7ZG7 - chains A and F of the 24 polymer chains in the assembly; structure by electron microscopy, 1.77 A resolution.

# Chain A (and F)
Name: Ferritin heavy chain
Source organism: Homo sapiens
Notes: EC 1.16.3.1; chain F of this document is another copy of the same molecule, construct and numbering; everything in this record applies to it too
UniProt: P02794 (FRIH_HUMAN); residues 5-176 here correspond to UniProt positions 6-177 (UniProt number = residue number + 1)
Sequence (172 residues; row label = number of the first residue in the row):
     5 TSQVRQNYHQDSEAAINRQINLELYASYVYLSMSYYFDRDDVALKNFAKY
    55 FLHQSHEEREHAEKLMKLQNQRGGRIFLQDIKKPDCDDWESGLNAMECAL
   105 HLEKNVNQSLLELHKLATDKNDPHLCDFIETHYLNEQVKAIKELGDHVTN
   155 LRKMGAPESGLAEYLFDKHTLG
Bound ions: Zn2+ site 1 near E17 (its only coordinating residue here); Zn2+ site 2: E27, E62, H65; Zn2+ site 3 near Y40 (its only coordinating residue here); Zn2+ site 4: D44 (shared with 1 residue of chain S); Zn2+ site 5 near E64 (its only coordinating residue here); Zn2+ site 6: N74 (shared with 1 residue of chain S); Zn2+ site 7: L82 (shared with 1 residue of chain S); Zn2+ site 8: K87 (shared with 1 residue of chain S); Zn2+ site 9 near D89 (its only coordinating residue here); Na+ site 1: H105, N109; Na+ site 2 near Q112 (its only coordinating residue here); Zn2+ site 10 near D126 (its only coordinating residue here); 1 more Zn2+ sites not listed
Swiss-Prot annotation at these positions:
  - binding site (Fe cation): E27, E62, H65, E107, Q141
  - site: R22 (Essential for association with cargo receptor NCOA4)

# Chain A / chain F interface
Residue-residue contacts - 24 pairs, chain A then chain F:
  Q7(A) - L104(F)
  Q7(A) - K108(F)  hydrogen bond (backbone-side chain)
  Q7(A) - G149(F)  hydrogen bond (side chain-backbone)
  Q7(A) - V152(F)
  Q7(A) - T153(F)  hydrogen bond
  Q7(A) - R156(F)
  V8(A) - I145(F)  hydrophobic
  R9(A) - K108(F)  hydrogen bond (backbone-side chain)
  Q10(A) - K108(F)  hydrogen bond (side chain-backbone)
  Q10(A) - N111(F)  hydrogen bond
  Q10(A) - Q112(F)  hydrogen bond
  Q10(A) - I145(F)
  N11(A) - L115(F)
  N74(A) - K146(F)
  Q75(A) - V142(F)
  Q75(A) - K143(F)
  R76(A) - V142(F)
  P127(A) - L115(F)  hydrophobic
  P127(A) - H118(F)
  P127(A) - L138(F)  hydrophobic
  H128(A) - L138(F)
  H128(A) - N139(F)  hydrogen bond
  H128(A) - V142(F)
  D131(A) - E134(F)
Interface residues without a listed pair, chain A (12 interface residues in all): E134

# Summary
12 residues of chain A face 17 of chain F across their interface; the contacts include 8 hydrogen bonds. Polar
pairs include Q7(A)-K108(F), Q7(A)-G149(F) and Q7(A)-T153(F). Curated annotation (UniProt) lists 5 Fe
cation-binding residues on chain A.
Chain A and chain F are both Ferritin heavy chain (Homo sapiens); the structure, Structure of human
Apoferritin obtained from ssDNA coated grid, was determined by electron microscopy, deposited together with
7ZE1 and 7ZFW.
